PDB entry 4HBI | X-ray diffraction, 1.60 A resolution | chains A and B

== Chain A (and B) ==
Molecule: Hemoglobin
Organism: Scapharca inaequivalvis
Notes: chain B of this document is another copy of the same molecule, construct and numbering; everything in this record applies to it too
UniProt: P02213 (GLB1_SCAIN); residues 1-146 here = UniProt positions 1-146
Sequence (146 residues; each row starts with the number of its first residue):
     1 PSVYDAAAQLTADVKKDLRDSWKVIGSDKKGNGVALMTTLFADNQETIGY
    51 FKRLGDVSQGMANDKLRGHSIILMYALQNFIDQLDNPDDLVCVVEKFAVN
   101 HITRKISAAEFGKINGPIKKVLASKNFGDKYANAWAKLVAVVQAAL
Not modelled in the structure: 1
Differences from the reference sequence: engineered mutation Ile72 (Thr in P02213)
UniProt features mapped onto this chain:
  - binding site (heme b): His101
Metal / ion sites: heme Fe near His101 (its only coordinating residue here)
Ligand contacts: heme (HEM): Thr47, Tyr50, Phe51, Arg53, Leu54, His69, Ile72, Leu73, Ala76, Leu77, Phe97, Asn100, His101, Arg104, Ile106, Glu110, Phe111, Ile114

== Chain A / chain B interface ==
Residue-residue contacts - 44 pairs, chain A then chain B:
  Lys30(A) with Asn86(B); Asp89(B), salt bridge
  Arg53(A) with Lys96(B); Val99(B)
  Asp64(A) with Cys92(B)
  Arg67(A) with Asp88(B), hydrogen bond (side chain-backbone); Asp89(B), salt bridge; Cys92(B)
  Gly68(A) with Cys92(B)
  His69(A) with Lys96(B), hydrogen bond
  Ile71(A) with Asn79(B); Gln83(B); Val93(B), hydrophobic
  Ile72(A) with Asn79(B); Val93(B); Lys96(B)
  Tyr75(A) with Tyr75(B); Gln78(B); Asn79(B); Asp82(B), hydrogen bond; Gln83(B), hydrogen bond
  Gln78(A) with Tyr75(B)
  Asn79(A) with Ile71(B); Ile72(B); Tyr75(B)
  Asp82(A) with Tyr75(B), hydrogen bond
  Gln83(A) with Ile71(B); Tyr75(B)
  Asn86(A) with Lys30(B)
  Asp88(A) with Arg67(B)
  Asp89(A) with Lys30(B), salt bridge; Arg67(B), salt bridge
  Cys92(A) with Asp64(B); Arg67(B); Gly68(B)
  Val93(A) with Ile71(B), hydrophobic; Ile72(B)
  Lys96(A) with Arg53(B); Gly68(B); His69(B), hydrogen bond; Ile72(B)
  Val99(A) with Arg53(B)
  Asn100(A) with Asn100(B)
  Arg104(A) with Asn100(B)
Other interface residues (no listed pair), chain A (23 interface residues in all): Phe97
Other interface residues (no listed pair), chain B (23 interface residues in all): Phe97, Arg104

== Overview ==
Chain A and chain B each contribute 23 residues to their interface, with 6 hydrogen bonds and 4 salt bridges.
Among the polar pairs are Lys30(A)-Asp89(B), Arg67(A)-Asp89(B) and Arg67(A)-Asp88(B). Chain A binds heme.
UniProt lists heme b-binding residue His101(A) on chain A.
Both chains are Hemoglobin (Scapharca inaequivalvis). Entry 4HBI (Scapharca dimeric hemoglobin, mutant T72I,
deoxy form) was determined by X-ray diffraction together with 5HBI, 6HBI and 7HBI from the same study.
